5JSZ - chains C and D of the 4 polymer chains in the assembly; structure by X-ray diffraction, 3.00 A resolution.

# Chain C
Molecule: Conserved hypothetical membrane protein
Organism: Lactobacillus delbrueckii subsp. bulgaricus (strain ATCC 11842 / DSM 20081 / JCM 1002 / NBRC 13953 / NCIMB 11778)
UniProt: Q1G929 (Q1G929_LACDA); numbering as in UniProt (aligned over 1-176)
Sequence (184 residues; row label = number of the first residue in the row):
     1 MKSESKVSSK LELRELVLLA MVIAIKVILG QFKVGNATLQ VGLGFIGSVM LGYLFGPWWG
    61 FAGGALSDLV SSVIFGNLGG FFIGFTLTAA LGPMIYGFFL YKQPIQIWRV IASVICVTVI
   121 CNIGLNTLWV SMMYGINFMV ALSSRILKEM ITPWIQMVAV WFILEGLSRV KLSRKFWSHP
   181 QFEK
Disordered / not traced: 1-8, 174-184
Sequence notes: expression tag (177-184)

# Chain D
Molecule: Energy-coupling factor transporter transmembrane protein EcfT
Organism: Lactobacillus delbrueckii subsp. bulgaricus
UniProt: A0A061BSU4 (A0A061BSU4_LACDE); numbering as in UniProt (aligned over 1-265)
Sequence (265 residues; numbered 1 to 265; the number before each row is that of its first residue):
     1 MSKIIIGRYL PGTTFVYRVD PRAKLLTTFY FIIMIFLANN WVSYLVISIF GLAYVFATGL
    61 KARVFWDGVK PMIWMIVFTS LLQTFFMAGG KVYWHWWIFT LSSEGLINGL YVFIRFAMII
   121 LVSTVMTVTT KPLEIADAME WMLTPLKLFK VNVGMISLVI SIALRFVPTL FDQTVKIMNA
   181 QRSRGADFND GGLVKRAKSV VPMLVPLFID SLEVALDLST AMESRGYKGS EGRTRYRILE
   241 WSKVDLIPVA YCLLLTILMI TTRKH
Disordered / not traced: 1-5, 265

# Interface between chain C and chain D
Pairs across the interface (53; chain C residue first):
  Leu13(C) - Tyr227(D)  hydrophobic
  Arg14(C) - Leu216(D)
  Arg14(C) - Ser219(D)
  Leu16(C) - Met155(D)  hydrophobic
  Val17(C) - Ala215(D)  hydrophobic
  Val17(C) - Leu218(D)  hydrophobic
  Leu18(C) - Ser211(D)
  Leu18(C) - Leu212(D)  hydrophobic
  Leu18(C) - Ala215(D)  hydrophobic
  Leu19(C) - Val159(D)  hydrophobic
  Ala20(C) - Val159(D)
  Ala20(C) - Ile162(D)  hydrophobic
  Ala20(C) - Ala163(D)
  Met21(C) - Phe166(D)  hydrophobic
  Met21(C) - Leu170(D)  hydrophobic
  Met21(C) - Ser211(D)
  Ile23(C) - Ala163(D)  hydrophobic
  Ala24(C) - Val167(D)  hydrophobic
  Ile25(C) - Leu170(D)  hydrophobic
  Ile25(C) - Leu207(D)  hydrophobic
  Ile25(C) - Ser211(D)
  Ile28(C) - Val167(D)
  Ile28(C) - Phe171(D)  hydrophobic
  Asn36(C) - Asn189(D)
  Asn36(C) - Gly192(D)
  Asn36(C) - Leu193(D)
  Trp59(C) - Met155(D)  hydrophobic
  Leu66(C) - Ile156(D)  hydrophobic
  Leu66(C) - Val159(D)  hydrophobic
  Leu66(C) - Ile160(D)  hydrophobic
  Leu69(C) - Met139(D)  hydrophobic
  Leu69(C) - Ile160(D)  hydrophobic
  Val70(C) - Ala163(D)  hydrophobic
  Val70(C) - Leu164(D)
  Val73(C) - Pro132(D)
  Val73(C) - Ile135(D)  hydrophobic
  Val73(C) - Met139(D)  hydrophobic
  Ile74(C) - Gly7(D)
  Ile74(C) - Arg8(D)  hydrogen bond (backbone-backbone)
  Ile74(C) - Leu164(D)  hydrophobic
  Ile74(C) - Val167(D)  hydrophobic
  Phe75(C) - Gly7(D)
  Phe75(C) - Arg8(D)
  Gly76(C) - Arg8(D)
  Gly76(C) - Thr127(D)
  Met133(C) - Arg115(D)  hydrogen bond (backbone-side chain)
  Tyr134(C) - Phe116(D)
  Gly135(C) - Gln83(D)
  Ile136(C) - Thr79(D)
  Ile155(C) - Leu193(D)  hydrophobic
  Ile163(C) - Ala197(D)
  Lys171(C) - Phe208(D)
  Lys171(C) - Ile209(D)
Also at the interface, not in a pair above, chain C (37 interface residues in all): Val27, Phe32, Val34, Ile46, Asn77, Phe81, Val158, Ala159, Leu167
Also at the interface, not in a pair above, chain D (46 interface residues in all): Ile6, Leu25, Phe29, Ile76, Met178, Phe188, Val201, Leu204, Val205, Thr220, Glu223

# Summary
Chain C and chain D form an interface of 37 and 46 residues respectively; the contacts include 2 hydrogen
bonds. Polar contacts include Met133(C)-Arg115(D) and Ile74(C)-Arg8(D).
Here chain C is Conserved hypothetical membrane protein (Lactobacillus delbrueckii subsp. bulgaricus (strain
ATCC 11842 / DSM 20081 / JCM 1002 / NBRC 13953 / NCIMB 11778)) and chain D is Energy-coupling factor
transporter transmembrane protein EcfT (Lactobacillus delbrueckii subsp. bulgaricus). Entry 5JSZ (Folate ECF
transporter: apo state) was determined by X-ray diffraction (same publication as 5D0Y and 5D3M).
